5I2I - chains A and B of the 3 polymer chains in the assembly; structure by X-ray diffraction, 2.55 A resolution.

== Chain A ==
Molecule: Cetuximab Fab light chain
From: Mus MUSCULUS, homo sapiens
Notes: antibody fragment or engineered binder
Chain sequence (213 residues; row label = number of the first residue in the row):
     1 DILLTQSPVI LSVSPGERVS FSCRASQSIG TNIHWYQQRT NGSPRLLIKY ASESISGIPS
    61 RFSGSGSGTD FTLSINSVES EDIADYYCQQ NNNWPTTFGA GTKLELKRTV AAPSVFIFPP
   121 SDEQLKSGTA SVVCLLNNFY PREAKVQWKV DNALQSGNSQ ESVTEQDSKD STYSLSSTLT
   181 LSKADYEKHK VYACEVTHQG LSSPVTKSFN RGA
Cystine bridges: Cys23-Cys88, Cys134-Cys194

== Chain B ==
Molecule: Cetuximab Fab heavy chain
From: Mus MUSCULUS, homo sapiens
Notes: antibody fragment or engineered binder
Chain sequence (221 residues; numbered 1 to 221; the number before each row is that of its first residue):
     1 QVQLKQSGPG LVQPSQSLSI TCTVSGFSLT NYGVHWVRQS PGKGLEWLGV IWSGGNTDYN
    61 TPFTSRLSIN KDNSKSQVFF KMNSLQSNDT AIYYCARALT YYDYEFAYWG QGTLVTVSAA
   121 STKGPSVFPL APSSKSTSGG TAALGCLVKD YFPEPVTVSW NSGALTSGVH TFPAVLQSSG
   181 LYSLSSVVTV PSSSLGTQTY ICNVNHKPSN TKVDKRVEPK S
Not modelled in the structure: 221
Cystine bridges: Cys22-Cys95, Cys146-Cys202

== Interface between chain A and chain B ==
Pairs across the interface (66):
  His34(A) - Glu105(B)
  Tyr36(A) - Tyr104(B)
  Tyr36(A) - Glu105(B)
  Tyr36(A) - Phe106(B)  hydrogen bond (side chain-backbone)
  Gln38(A) - Gln39(B)  hydrogen bond
  Gln38(A) - Tyr94(B)  hydrogen bond
  Gly42(A) - Tyr94(B)
  Ser43(A) - Tyr94(B)
  Ser43(A) - Trp109(B)
  Ser43(A) - Gly110(B)  hydrogen bond (side chain-backbone)
  Ser43(A) - Gln111(B)  hydrogen bond (side chain-backbone)
  Pro44(A) - Trp109(B)  hydrogen bond (backbone-side chain)
  Leu46(A) - Phe106(B)
  Leu46(A) - Ala107(B)  hydrophobic
  Lys49(A) - Leu99(B)
  Tyr50(A) - Asp103(B)  hydrogen bond
  Tyr87(A) - Gln39(B)
  Tyr87(A) - Leu45(B)  hydrophobic
  Gln89(A) - Tyr104(B)  hydrogen bond (side chain-backbone)
  Gln89(A) - Phe106(B)
  Asn91(A) - Tyr104(B)
  Trp94(A) - Trp47(B)
  Trp94(A) - Tyr59(B)
  Trp94(A) - Thr61(B)
  Pro95(A) - Asn60(B)
  Thr96(A) - Trp47(B)
  Phe98(A) - Leu45(B)  hydrophobic
  Phe116(A) - Lys135(B)
  Phe116(A) - Ser136(B)
  Phe116(A) - Ala143(B)  hydrophobic
  Ile117(A) - Lys135(B)  hydrogen bond (backbone-backbone)
  Phe118(A) - Leu130(B)
  Phe118(A) - Ala131(B)
  Phe118(A) - Ser136(B)
  Phe118(A) - Ala143(B)
  Ser121(A) - Phe128(B)
  Ser121(A) - Pro129(B)
  Asp122(A) - Lys220(B)  salt bridge
  Glu123(A) - Phe128(B)
  Glu123(A) - Pro129(B)
  Gln124(A) - Phe128(B)
  Gln124(A) - Leu147(B)
  Gln124(A) - Lys149(B)
  Ser131(A) - Leu147(B)
  Ser131(A) - Lys149(B)
  Val133(A) - Leu130(B)  hydrophobic
  Leu135(A) - Phe172(B)  hydrophobic
  Leu135(A) - Val187(B)  hydrophobic
  Asn137(A) - His170(B)  hydrogen bond
  Asn137(A) - Thr189(B)
  Asn138(A) - His170(B)  hydrogen bond
  Gln160(A) - Val175(B)
  Gln160(A) - Leu176(B)  hydrogen bond (side chain-backbone)
  Gln160(A) - Gln177(B)
  Glu161(A) - Val175(B)
  Ser162(A) - Phe172(B)
  Ser162(A) - Pro173(B)  hydrogen bond (side chain-backbone)
  Ser162(A) - Val175(B)
  Val163(A) - Pro173(B)
  Thr164(A) - Phe172(B)
  Thr164(A) - Pro173(B)
  Ser174(A) - His170(B)  hydrogen bond
  Ser174(A) - Phe172(B)
  Leu175(A) - Phe172(B)
  Ser176(A) - Phe172(B)
  Ser208(A) - Lys135(B)  hydrogen bond (backbone-side chain)
Also at the interface, not in a pair above, chain A (43 interface residues in all): Ile55, Pro120, Thr129, Asp167, Lys207, Phe209
Also at the interface, not in a pair above, chain B (43 interface residues in all): Val37, Glu46, Gly112, Thr137, Ser138, Thr141, Leu144, Thr171, Ser185

== Overview ==
Chain A and chain B each contribute 43 residues to their interface, with 15 hydrogen bonds and 1 salt bridge.
Among the polar pairs are Asp122(A)-Lys220(B), Tyr36(A)-Phe106(B) and Gln38(A)-Gln39(B).
Here chain A is Cetuximab Fab light chain and chain B is Cetuximab Fab heavy chain, both from Mus MUSCULUS,
homo sapiens. Entry 5I2I (Structure of cetuximab Fab with cyclic F3Q variant of the meditope) was determined
by X-ray diffraction (same publication as 5ETU, 5EUK, 5F88, 5FF6, 5IOP, 5IR1 and 7 further entries).
